PDB entry 7DNK | electron microscopy, 6.41 A resolution (low resolution: residue-level contacts below are approximate; hydrogen-bond / salt-bridge calls are withheld) | chains L and E of the 7 polymer chains in the assembly

[Chain L]
Name: The light chain of 5G9 Fab fragment
From: Mus musculus
Notes: antibody fragment or engineered binder
Amino-acid sequence (214 residues; row label = number of the first residue in the row):
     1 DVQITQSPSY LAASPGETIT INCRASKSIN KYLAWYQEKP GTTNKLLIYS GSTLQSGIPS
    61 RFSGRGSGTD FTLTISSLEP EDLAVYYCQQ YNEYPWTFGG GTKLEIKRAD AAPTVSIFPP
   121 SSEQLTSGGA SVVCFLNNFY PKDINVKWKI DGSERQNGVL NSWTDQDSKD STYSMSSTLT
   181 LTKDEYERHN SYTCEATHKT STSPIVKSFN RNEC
Disulfide bonds: Cys23-Cys88, Cys134-Cys194

[Chain E]
Name: Major capsid protein L1
From: Human papillomavirus type 58
Reference sequence: P26535 (VL1_HPV58); residues -25 to 498 here correspond to UniProt positions 1-524 (UniProt number = residue number + 26)
Amino-acid sequence (524 residues; row label = number of the first residue in the row; numbers below 1 keep their minus sign (Met-25 is residue -25)):
   -25 MVLILCCTLA ILFCVADVNV FHIFLQMSVW RPSEATVYLP PVPVSKVVST DEYVSRTSIY
    35 YYAGSSRLLA VGNPYFSIKS PNNNKKVLVP KVSGLQYRVF RVRLPDPNKF GFPDTSFYNP
    95 DTQRLVWACV GLEIGRGQPL GVGVSGHPYL NKFDDTETSN RYPAQPGSDN RECLSMDYKQ
   155 TQLCLIGCKP PTGEHWGKGV ACNNNAAATD CPPLELFNSI IEDGDMVDTG FGCMDFGTLQ
   215 ANKSDVPIDI CNSTCKYPDY LKMASEPYGD SLFFFLRREQ MFVRHFFNRA GKLGEAVPDD
   275 LYIKGSGNTA VIQSSAFFPT PSGSIVTSES QLFNKPYWLQ RAQGHNNGIC WGNQLFVTVV
   335 DTTRSTNMTL CTEVTKEGTY KNDNFKEYVR HVEEYDLQFV FQLCKITLTA EIMTYIHTMD
   395 SNILEDWQFG LTPPPSASLQ DTYRFVTSQA ITCQKTAPPK EKEDPLNKYT FWEVNLKEKF
   455 SADLDQFPLG RKFLLQSGLK AKPRLKRSAP TTRAPSTKRK KVKK
Disordered / not traced: -25 to 1, 474-498

[How chain L and chain E interact]
Residue-residue contacts - 14 pairs, chain L then chain E:
  Tyr32(L) - Ser142(E)
  Tyr32(L) - Asp143(E)
  Tyr49(L) - Ala138(E)
  Tyr49(L) - Gln139(E)
  Thr53(L) - Ala138(E)
  Thr53(L) - Gln139(E)
  Leu54(L) - Pro137(E)
  Leu54(L) - Ala138(E)
  Gln55(L) - Pro137(E)
  Gln55(L) - Gln139(E)
  Ser56(L) - Tyr136(E)
  Ser56(L) - Pro137(E)
  Ser56(L) - Asn282(E)
  Gly57(L) - Asn282(E)
Also at the interface, not in a pair above, chain E (9 interface residues in all): Pro140, Gly281
The authors on this interface:
  - residue pairs: Ala138(E)-Tyr49(L), Asp143(E)-Tyr32(L), Asn282(E)-Gly57(L), Asn282(E)-Ser56(L)
  - epitope / paratope residues, chain E: Ala138(E), Asp143(E), Asn282(E)

[Summary]
7 residues of chain L and 9 residues of chain E are in contact. The paper describes contacts between Ala138(E)
and Tyr49(L), Asp143(E) and Tyr32(L) and Asn282(E) and Gly57(L) among others. From the paper: epitope/paratope
residues Ala138(E), Asp143(E) and Asn282(E).
Here chain L is the light chain of 5G9 Fab fragment (Mus musculus) and chain E is Major capsid protein L1
(Human papillomavirus type 58). Entry 7DNK (2-fold subparticles refinement of human papillomavirus type 58
pseudovirus in complexed with the Fab fragment of ...) was determined by electron microscopy, deposited
together with 7DNH and 7DNL.
